PDB entry 7PY3 | electron microscopy, 3.80 A resolution | chains C and T of the 9 polymer chains in the assembly

# Chain C
Name: DNA-directed RNA polymerase subunit beta
Source organism: Escherichia coli
Notes: EC 2.7.7.6
UniProtKB: P0A8V4 (RPOB_ECO57); residue numbers follow UniProt; this construct covers 1-1342
Chain sequence (1342 residues; numbered 1 to 1342; the number before each row is that of its first residue):
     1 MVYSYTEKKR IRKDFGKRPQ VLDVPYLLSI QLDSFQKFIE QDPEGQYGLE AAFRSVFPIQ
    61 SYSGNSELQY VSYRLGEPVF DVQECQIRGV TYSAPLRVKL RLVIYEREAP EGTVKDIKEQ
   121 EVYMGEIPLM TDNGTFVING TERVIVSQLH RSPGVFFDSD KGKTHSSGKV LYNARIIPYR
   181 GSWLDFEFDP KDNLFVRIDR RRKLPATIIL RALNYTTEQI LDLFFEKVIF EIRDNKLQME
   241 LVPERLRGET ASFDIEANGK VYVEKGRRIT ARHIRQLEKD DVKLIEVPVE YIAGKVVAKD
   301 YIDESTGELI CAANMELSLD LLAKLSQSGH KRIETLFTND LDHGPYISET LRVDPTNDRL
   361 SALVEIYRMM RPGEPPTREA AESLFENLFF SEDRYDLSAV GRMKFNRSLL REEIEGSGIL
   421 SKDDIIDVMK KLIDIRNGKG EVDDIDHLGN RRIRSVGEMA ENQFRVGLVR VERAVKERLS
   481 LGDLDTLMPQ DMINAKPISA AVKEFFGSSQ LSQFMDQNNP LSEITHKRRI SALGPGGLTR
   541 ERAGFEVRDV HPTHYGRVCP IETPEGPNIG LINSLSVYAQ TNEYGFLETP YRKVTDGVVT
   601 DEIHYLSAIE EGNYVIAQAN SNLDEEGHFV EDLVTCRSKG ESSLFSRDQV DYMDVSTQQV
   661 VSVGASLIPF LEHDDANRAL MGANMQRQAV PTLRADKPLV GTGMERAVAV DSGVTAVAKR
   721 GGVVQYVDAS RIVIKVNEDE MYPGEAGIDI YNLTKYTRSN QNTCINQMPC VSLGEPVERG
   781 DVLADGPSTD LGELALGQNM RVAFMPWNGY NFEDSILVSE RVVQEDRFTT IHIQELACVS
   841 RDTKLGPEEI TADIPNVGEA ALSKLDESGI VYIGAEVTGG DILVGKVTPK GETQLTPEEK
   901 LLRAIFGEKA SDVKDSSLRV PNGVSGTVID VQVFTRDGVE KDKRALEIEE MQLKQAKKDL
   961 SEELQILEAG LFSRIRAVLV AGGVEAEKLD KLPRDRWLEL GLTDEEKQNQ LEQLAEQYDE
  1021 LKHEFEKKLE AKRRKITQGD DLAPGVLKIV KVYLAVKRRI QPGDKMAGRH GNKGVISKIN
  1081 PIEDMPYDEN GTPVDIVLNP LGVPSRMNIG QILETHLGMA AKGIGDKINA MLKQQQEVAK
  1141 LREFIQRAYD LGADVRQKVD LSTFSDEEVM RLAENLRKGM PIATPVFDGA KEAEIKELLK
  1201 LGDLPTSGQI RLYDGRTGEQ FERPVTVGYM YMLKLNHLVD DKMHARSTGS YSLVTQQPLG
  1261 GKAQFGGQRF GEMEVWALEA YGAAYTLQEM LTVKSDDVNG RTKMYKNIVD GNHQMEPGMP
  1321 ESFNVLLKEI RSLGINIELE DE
Disordered / not traced: 1
Curated features (UniProtKB/Swiss-Prot):
  - modified residue (N6-acetyllysine): Lys1022, Lys1200

# Chain T
Molecule: tDNA
Sequence (39 nucleotides; each row starts with the number of its first residue):
     1 CTCTGAATCT CTTCCGACGC GCCGCGGGAC GTACTGACC
Disordered / not traced: 1, 32-39

# Interface between chain C and chain T
Pairs across the interface (13; chain C residue first):
  Asn139(C) with DC25(T), hydrogen bond to the phosphate
  His165(C) with DC9(T), salt bridge to the phosphate
  Arg202(C) with DC11(T), phosphate contact
  Phe514(C) with DC23(T), phosphate contact; DG24(T), sugar contact
  Glu541(C) with DG16(T), base contact
  Gly1261(C) with DG21(T), phosphate contact
  Lys1262(C) with DG21(T), hydrogen bond to the phosphate
  Gln1268(C) with DC20(T), phosphate contact
  Arg1269(C) with DG19(T), salt bridge to the phosphate; DC20(T), phosphate contact
  Gly1271(C) with DG19(T), phosphate contact
  Met1273(C) with DC18(T), sugar contact
Also at the interface, not in a pair above, chain C (18 interface residues in all): Thr141, Arg143, Lys203, Ser508, Arg542, His1244, Glu1272
Also at the interface, not in a pair above, chain T (12 interface residues in all): DT10, DC22

# In short
Chain C and chain T form an interface of 18 and 12 residues respectively, with 2 hydrogen bonds and 2 salt
bridges. Polar pairs include Asn139(C)-DC25(T), Lys1262(C)-DG21(T) and His165(C)-DC9(T).
Chain C is DNA-directed RNA polymerase subunit beta (Escherichia coli) and chain T is tDNA; the structure,
CryoEM structure of E.coli RNA polymerase elongation complex bound to NusA (the consensus NusA-EC), was
determined by electron microscopy (same publication as 7PY0, 7PY1, 7PY5, 7PY6, 7PY7, 7PY8 and 4 further
entries).
